PDB entry 8I4W | electron microscopy, 6.01 A resolution (low resolution: residue-level contacts below are approximate; hydrogen-bond / salt-bridge calls are withheld) | chains B and D of the 4 polymer chains in the assembly

== Chain B ==
Name: Structural maintenance of chromosomes protein 6
Source organism: Saccharomyces cerevisiae S288C
UniProtKB: Q12749 (SMC6_YEAST); residue numbers follow UniProt; this construct covers 1-1114
Sequence (1114 residues; row label = number of the first residue in the row):
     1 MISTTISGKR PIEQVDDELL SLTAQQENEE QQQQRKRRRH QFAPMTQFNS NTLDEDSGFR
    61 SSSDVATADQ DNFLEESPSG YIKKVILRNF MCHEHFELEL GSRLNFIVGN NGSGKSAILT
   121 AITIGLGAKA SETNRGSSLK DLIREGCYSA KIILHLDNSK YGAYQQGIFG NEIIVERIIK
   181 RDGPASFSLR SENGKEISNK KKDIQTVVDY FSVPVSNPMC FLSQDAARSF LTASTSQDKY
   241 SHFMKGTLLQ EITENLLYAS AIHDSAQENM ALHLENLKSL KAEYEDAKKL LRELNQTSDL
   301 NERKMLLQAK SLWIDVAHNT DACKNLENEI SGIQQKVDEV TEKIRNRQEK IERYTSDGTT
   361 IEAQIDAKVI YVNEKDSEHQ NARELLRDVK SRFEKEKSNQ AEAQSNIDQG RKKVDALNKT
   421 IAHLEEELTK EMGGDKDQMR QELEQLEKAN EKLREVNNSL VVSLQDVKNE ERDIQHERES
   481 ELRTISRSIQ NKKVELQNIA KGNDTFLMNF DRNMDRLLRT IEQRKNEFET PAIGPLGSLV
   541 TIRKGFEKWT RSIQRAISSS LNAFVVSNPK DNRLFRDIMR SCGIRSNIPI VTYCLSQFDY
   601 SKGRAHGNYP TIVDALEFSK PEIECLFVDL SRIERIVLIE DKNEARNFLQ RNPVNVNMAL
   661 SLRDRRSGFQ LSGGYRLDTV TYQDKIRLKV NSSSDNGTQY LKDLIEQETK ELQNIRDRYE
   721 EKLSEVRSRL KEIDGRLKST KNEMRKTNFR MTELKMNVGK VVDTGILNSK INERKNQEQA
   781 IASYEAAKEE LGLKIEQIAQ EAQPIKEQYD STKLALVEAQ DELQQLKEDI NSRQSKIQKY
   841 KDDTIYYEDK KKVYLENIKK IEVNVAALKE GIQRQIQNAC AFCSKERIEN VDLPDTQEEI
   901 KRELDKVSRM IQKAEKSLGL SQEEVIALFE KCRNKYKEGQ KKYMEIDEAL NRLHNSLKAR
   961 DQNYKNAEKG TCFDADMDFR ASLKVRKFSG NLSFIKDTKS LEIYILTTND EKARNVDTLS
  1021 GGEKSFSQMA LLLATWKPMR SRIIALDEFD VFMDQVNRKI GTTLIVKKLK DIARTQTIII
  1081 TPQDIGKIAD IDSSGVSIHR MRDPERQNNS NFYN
Not modelled in the structure: 1-11, 47-73, 299-913, 1105-1114
UniProt features mapped onto this chain:
  - motif: Arg-35 to Arg-39 (Nuclear localization signal)
  - binding site (ATP): Gly-109 to Ser-116

== Chain D ==
Name: DNA repair protein KRE29
Source organism: Saccharomyces cerevisiae S288C
UniProtKB: P40026 (KRE29_YEAST); residues 1-464 here = UniProt positions 1-464
Sequence (464 residues; numbered 1 to 464; the number before each row is that of its first residue):
     1 MGSVNSSPNE EFETVPDSQI SGFDSPLIPT SVGSYFRDDD DDEKVHPNFI SDPENDSLNS
    61 DEEFSSLENS DLNLSGAKAE SGDDFDPILK RTIISKRKAP SNNEDEEIVK TPRKLVNYVP
   121 LKIFNLGDSF DDTITTTVAK LQDLKKEILD SPRSNKSIVI TSNTVAKSEL QKSIKFSGSI
   181 PEIYLDVVTK ETISDKYKDW HFISKNCHYE QLMDLEMKDT AYSFLFGSSR SQGKVPEFVH
   241 LKCPSITNLL VLFGVNQEKC NSLKINYEKK ENSRYDNLCT IFPVNKMLKF LMYFYSDDDN
   301 DDVREFFLKA FICLILDRKV FNAMESDHRL CFKVLELFNE AHFINSYFEI VDKNDFFLHY
   361 RLLQIFPHLQ SALLRRRFSE KQGRTETIQQ NIIKEFNEFF DCKNYKNLLY FILTMYGSKF
   421 IPFGPKCQVT EYFKDCILDI SNETTNDVEI SILKGILNLF SKIR
Not modelled in the structure: 1-141, 155-159
UniProt features mapped onto this chain:
  - modified residue (Phosphoserine): Ser-81, Ser-101

== Chain B / chain D interface ==
Pairs across the interface - 77 pairs, chain B then chain D:
  Gln-26(B) with Thr-445(D)
  Glu-29(B) with Thr-444(D); Thr-445(D)
  Glu-30(B) with Thr-445(D)
  Gln-33(B) with Ile-440(D); Asn-442(D); Thr-445(D); Asn-446(D)
  Gln-34(B) with Lys-403(D)
  Lys-36(B) with Asp-439(D); Ile-440(D); Asn-442(D)
  Arg-38(B) with Phe-400(D); Asp-401(D); Tyr-432(D); Cys-436(D)
  His-40(B) with Tyr-432(D); Asp-439(D)
  Phe-42(B) with Ile-393(D); Tyr-432(D)
  Leu-74(B) with Lys-426(D); Gln-428(D)
  Ile-252(B) with Glu-443(D)
  Lys-281(B) with Ser-154(D)
  Tyr-284(B) with Arg-153(D); Ser-154(D)
  Glu-285(B) with Ser-154(D)
  Lys-288(B) with Arg-153(D)
  Leu-291(B) with Lys-145(D); Leu-149(D)
  Asn-295(B) with Lys-145(D); Leu-149(D)
  Ser-298(B) with Gln-142(D); Lys-145(D)
  Ile-926(B) with Lys-145(D)
  Phe-929(B) with Ile-148(D); Arg-153(D)
  Glu-930(B) with Leu-144(D)
  Cys-932(B) with Arg-153(D)
  Arg-933(B) with Ile-148(D); Ser-151(D); Arg-153(D)
  Tyr-936(B) with Arg-153(D); Ser-154(D)
  Lys-937(B) with Pro-152(D)
  Tyr-943(B) with Ile-160(D)
  Asp-947(B) with Ile-160(D)
  Asn-951(B) with Ser-162(D)
  Asn-955(B) with Thr-192(D)
  Lys-958(B) with Lys-190(D); Ile-193(D)
  Ala-959(B) with Val-448(D)
  Arg-960(B) with Thr-444(D); Thr-445(D)
  Gln-962(B) with Ile-193(D); Val-448(D)
  Asn-963(B) with Glu-443(D); Asn-446(D); Asp-447(D); Val-448(D); Ser-451(D)
  Tyr-964(B) with Glu-443(D)
  Asn-966(B) with Val-448(D); Ser-451(D); Ile-452(D)
  Ala-967(B) with Glu-443(D)
  Phe-973(B) with Asn-458(D); Lys-462(D)
  Asp-974(B) with Asn-458(D); Lys-462(D)
  Met-977(B) with Lys-462(D)
  Arg-1040(B) with Glu-431(D); Lys-434(D); Asp-435(D); Leu-438(D)
  Arg-1074(B) with Glu-431(D); Asp-435(D)
Interface residues without a listed pair, chain B (47 interface residues in all): Arg-37, Arg-39, Thr-46, Met-944, Gly-970
Interface residues without a listed pair, chain D (44 interface residues in all): Glu-191, Asn-397, Ser-441, Ile-450, Leu-459

== Overview ==
47 residues of chain B and 44 residues of chain D are in contact. Curated annotation (UniProt) lists 8
ATP-binding residues on chain B.
Chain B is Structural maintenance of chromosomes protein 6 and chain D is DNA repair protein KRE29, both from
Saccharomyces cerevisiae S288C; the structure, Cryo-EM structure of 5-subunit Smc5/6 head region, was
determined by electron microscopy together with 7YLM, 7YMD, 7YQH, 8HQS, 8I13, 8I21 and 6 further entries from
the same study.
